PDB entry 2VDH | X-ray diffraction, 2.30 A resolution | chains C and I of the 16 polymer chains in the assembly

== Chain C ==
Protein: Ribulose bisphosphate carboxylase large chain
Organism: Chlamydomonas reinhardtii
Notes: EC 4.1.1.39
UniProtKB: P00877 (RBL_CHLRE); residue numbers follow UniProt; this construct covers 1-475
Sequence (475 residues; numbered 1 to 475; the number before each row is that of its first residue):
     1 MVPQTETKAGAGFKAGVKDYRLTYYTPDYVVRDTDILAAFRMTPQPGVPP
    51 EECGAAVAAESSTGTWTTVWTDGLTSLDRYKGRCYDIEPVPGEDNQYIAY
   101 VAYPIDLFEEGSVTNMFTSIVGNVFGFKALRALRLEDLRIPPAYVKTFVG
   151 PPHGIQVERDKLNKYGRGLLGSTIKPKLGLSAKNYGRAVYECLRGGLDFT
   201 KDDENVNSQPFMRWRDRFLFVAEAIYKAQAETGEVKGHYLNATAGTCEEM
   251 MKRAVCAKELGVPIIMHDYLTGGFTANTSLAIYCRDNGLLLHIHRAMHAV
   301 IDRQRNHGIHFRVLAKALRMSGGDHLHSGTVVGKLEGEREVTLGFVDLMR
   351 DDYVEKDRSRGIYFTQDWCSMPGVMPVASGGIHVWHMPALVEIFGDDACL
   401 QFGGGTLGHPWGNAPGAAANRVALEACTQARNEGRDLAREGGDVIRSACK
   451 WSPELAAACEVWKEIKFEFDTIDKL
Not modelled in the structure: 1-8
Cystine bridges: C449-C459
Modified / non-standard residues: P104, P151 (4-hydroxyproline; HYP); K201 (lysine nz-carboxylic acid; KCX); C256, C369 (s-methylcysteine; SMC)
Construct notes: conflict P46 (Leu in P00877); engineered mutation S172 (Cys in P00877)
Metal / ion sites: Mg2+: K201, D203, E204 (together with 2-carboxyarabinitol-1,5-diphosphate)
Ligand contacts:
  - 2-carboxyarabinitol-1,5-diphosphate (CAP), molecule 1: E60, T65, W66, N123
  - 2-carboxyarabinitol-1,5-diphosphate (CAP), molecule 2: T173, K175, K177, K201, D203, E204, H294, R295, H298, H327, G329, K334, L335, S379, G380, G381, Q401, F402, G403, G404
What the authors report for this chain:
  - mutagenesis - C172S: increased catalytic activity on specificity factor
  - mutagenesis - C172S: unchanged catalytic activity on Vmax for carboxylation
  - mutagenesis - C172S (Tm change 2 degC): decreased stability
  - binding site for 2-carboxyarabinitol-1,5-diphosphate: T173
  - catalytic residues: K175 (citing earlier work)

== Chain I ==
Protein: Ribulose bisphosphate carboxylase small chain 1
Organism: Chlamydomonas reinhardtii
Notes: EC 4.1.1.39
UniProtKB: P00873 (RBS1_CHLRE); residues 1-140 here correspond to UniProt positions 46-185 (UniProt number = residue number + 45)
Sequence (140 residues; each row starts with the number of its first residue):
     1 MMVWTPVNNKMFETFSYLPPLTDEQIAAQVDYIVANGWIPCLEFAEADKA
    51 YVSNESAIRFGSVSCLYYDNRYWTMWKLPMFGCRDPMQVLREIVACTKAF
   101 PDAYVRLVAFDNQKQVQIMGFLVQRPKTARDFQPANKRSV
Modified / non-standard residues: M1 (n-methyl methionine; MME)

== Interface between chain C and chain I ==
Pairs across the interface - 40 pairs, chain C then chain I:
  G179(C) - Q115(I)
  L180(C) - Q115(I)
  S181(C) - Q115(I)  hydrogen bond (backbone-side chain)
  K183(C) - Y72(I)  hydrogen bond (backbone-side chain)
  N184(C) - Q115(I)
  G186(C) - Y72(I)
  R187(C) - E43(I)  salt bridge
  R187(C) - Y72(I)  hydrogen bond (backbone-side chain)
  R187(C) - M75(I)
  R187(C) - F110(I)
  Y190(C) - W73(I)
  Y190(C) - T74(I)  hydrogen bond
  E191(C) - T74(I)
  E191(C) - M75(I)  hydrogen bond (side chain-backbone)
  R194(C) - T74(I)
  R215(C) - V63(I)
  L219(C) - C65(I)
  L219(C) - L66(I)
  L219(C) - Y67(I)
  F220(C) - Y72(I)
  E223(C) - Y67(I)
  E223(C) - Y68(I)
  E223(C) - N70(I)
  E223(C) - R71(I)  salt bridge
  E223(C) - Y72(I)  hydrogen bond (side chain-backbone)
  Y226(C) - S56(I)
  Y226(C) - R59(I)  hydrogen bond
  Y226(C) - F60(I)  hydrophobic
  Y226(C) - Y67(I)
  K227(C) - Y72(I)  hydrogen bond (side chain-backbone)
  C256(C) - V63(I)
  E259(C) - R59(I)
  E259(C) - F60(I)
  E259(C) - G61(I)  hydrogen bond (backbone-backbone)
  E259(C) - V63(I)
  L260(C) - F60(I)
  L260(C) - V63(I)  hydrophobic
  G261(C) - R59(I)  hydrogen bond (backbone-side chain)
  P410(C) - L78(I)
  G412(C) - L78(I)
Interface residues without a listed pair, chain C (28 interface residues in all): A182, A222, A224, A230, E231, W411
Interface residues without a listed pair, chain I (23 interface residues in all): K49, D69, K77, Q117

== Overview ==
28 residues of chain C and 23 residues of chain I are in contact; the contacts include 10 hydrogen bonds and 2
salt bridges. Among the polar pairs are R187(C)-E43(I), E223(C)-R71(I) and S181(C)-Q115(I). Chain C binds
2-carboxyarabinitol-1,5-diphosphate. The paper reports the catalytic residue K175(C); C172S of chain C
increases catalytic activity on specificity factor.
Here chain C is Ribulose bisphosphate carboxylase large chain and chain I is Ribulose bisphosphate carboxylase
small chain 1, both from Chlamydomonas reinhardtii. Entry 2VDH (Crystal structure of Chlamydomonas reinhardtii
Rubisco with a large- subunit C172S mutation) was determined by X-ray diffraction together with 2VDI from the
same study.
